Entry 6X2Y (X-ray diffraction, 2.30 A resolution); this record covers chains C and D of the 4 polymer chains in the assembly.

Chain C:
Molecule: Exportin-1
Organism: Saccharomyces cerevisiae
Reference sequence: P30822 (XPO1_YEAST); residue numbers follow UniProt; this construct covers 1-376, 414-1058
Chain sequence (1024 residues; each row starts with the number of its first residue; note: 37 numbers in that range are skipped by the numbering (no residue carries them; nothing is unmodelled there); numbers below 1 keep their minus sign (Gly-2 is residue -2)):
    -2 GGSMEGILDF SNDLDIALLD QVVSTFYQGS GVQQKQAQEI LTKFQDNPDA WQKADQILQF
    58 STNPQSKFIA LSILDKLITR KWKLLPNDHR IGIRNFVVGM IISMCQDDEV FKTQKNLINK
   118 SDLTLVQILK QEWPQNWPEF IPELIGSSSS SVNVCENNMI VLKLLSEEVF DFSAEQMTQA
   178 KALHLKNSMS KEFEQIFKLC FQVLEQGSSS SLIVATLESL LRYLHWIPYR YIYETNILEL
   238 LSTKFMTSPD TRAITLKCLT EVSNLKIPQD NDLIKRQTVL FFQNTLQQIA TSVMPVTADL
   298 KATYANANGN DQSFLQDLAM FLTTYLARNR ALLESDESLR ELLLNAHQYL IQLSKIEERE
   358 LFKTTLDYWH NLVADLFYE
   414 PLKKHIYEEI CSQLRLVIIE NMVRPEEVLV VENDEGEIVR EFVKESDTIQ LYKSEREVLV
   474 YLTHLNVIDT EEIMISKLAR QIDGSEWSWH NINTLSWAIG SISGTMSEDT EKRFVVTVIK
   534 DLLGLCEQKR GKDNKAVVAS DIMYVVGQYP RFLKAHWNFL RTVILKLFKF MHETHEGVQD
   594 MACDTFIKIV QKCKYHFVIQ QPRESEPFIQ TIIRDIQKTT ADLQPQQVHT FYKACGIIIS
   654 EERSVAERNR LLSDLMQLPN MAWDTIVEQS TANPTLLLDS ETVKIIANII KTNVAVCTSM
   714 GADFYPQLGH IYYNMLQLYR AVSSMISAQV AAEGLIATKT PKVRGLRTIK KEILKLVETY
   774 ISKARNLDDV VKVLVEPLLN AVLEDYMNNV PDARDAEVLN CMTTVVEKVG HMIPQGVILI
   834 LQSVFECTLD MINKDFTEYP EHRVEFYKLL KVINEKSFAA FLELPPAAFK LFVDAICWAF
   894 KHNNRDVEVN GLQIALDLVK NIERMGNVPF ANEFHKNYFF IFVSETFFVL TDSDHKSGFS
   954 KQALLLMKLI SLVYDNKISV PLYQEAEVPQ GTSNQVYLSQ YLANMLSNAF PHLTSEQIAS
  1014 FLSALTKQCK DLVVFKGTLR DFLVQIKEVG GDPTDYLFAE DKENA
Not modelled in the structure: -2 to -1, 439-460, 1053-1058
Sequence notes: expression tag (-2 to 0); conflict Gly537 (Asp in P30822), Cys539 (Thr in P30822), Glu540 (Val in P30822), Gln541 (Lys in P30822), Cys1022 (Tyr in P30822); engineered mutation Lys582 (Glu in P30822)

Chain D:
Molecule: Protein diaphanous homolog 3
Organism: Homo sapiens
Reference sequence: Q9NSV4 (DIAP3_HUMAN), isoform Q9NSV4-3; residues 6-16 here correspond to UniProt positions 1183-1193 (UniProt number = residue number + 1177)
Chain sequence (11 residues; row label = number of the first residue in the row):
     6 VEALLARLRA L
UniProt features mapped onto this chain:
  - motif: Glu7 to Leu16 (Nuclear export signal)

Chain C / chain D interface:
Residue-residue contacts (15; chain C residue first):
  Leu536(C) with Leu9(D), hydrophobic; Arg12(D)
  Gly537(C) with Arg12(D)
  Cys539(C) with Leu16(D), hydrophobic
  Glu540(C) with Arg12(D), salt bridge
  Asn571(C) with Leu10(D)
  Phe572(C) with Leu9(D), hydrophobic; Leu10(D), hydrophobic
  Thr575(C) with Leu10(D); Leu13(D); Arg14(D)
  Val576(C) with Leu13(D), hydrophobic
  Lys579(C) with Leu13(D); Arg14(D), hydrogen bond (side chain-backbone); Leu16(D), hydrogen bond (side chain-backbone)
Also at the interface, not in a pair above, chain C (14 interface residues in all): Val529, Ile532, Lys533, Ile555, Phe583
Also at the interface, not in a pair above, chain D (9 interface residues in all): Val6, Glu7, Ala15

Overview:
14 residues of chain C face 9 of chain D across their interface; the contacts include 2 hydrogen bonds and 1
salt bridge. Polar pairs include Glu540(C)-Arg12(D), Lys579(C)-Arg14(D) and Lys579(C)-Leu16(D).
Chain C is Exportin-1 (Saccharomyces cerevisiae) and chain D is Protein diaphanous homolog 3 (Homo sapiens);
the structure, Crystal Structure of mDia2NES peptide bound to CRM1(E571K), was determined by X-ray
diffraction, deposited together with 6X2M, 6X2O, 6X2P, 6X2R, 6X2S, 6X2U and 3 further entries.
